6XOS - chain A; structure by electron microscopy, 3.70 A resolution.

Chain A:
Name: Presequence protease, mitochondrial
From: Homo sapiens
Notes: EC 3.4.24.-
UniProt: Q5JRX3 (PREP_HUMAN); residue numbers follow UniProt; this construct covers 33-1037
Amino-acid sequence (1014 residues; row label = number of the first residue in the row):
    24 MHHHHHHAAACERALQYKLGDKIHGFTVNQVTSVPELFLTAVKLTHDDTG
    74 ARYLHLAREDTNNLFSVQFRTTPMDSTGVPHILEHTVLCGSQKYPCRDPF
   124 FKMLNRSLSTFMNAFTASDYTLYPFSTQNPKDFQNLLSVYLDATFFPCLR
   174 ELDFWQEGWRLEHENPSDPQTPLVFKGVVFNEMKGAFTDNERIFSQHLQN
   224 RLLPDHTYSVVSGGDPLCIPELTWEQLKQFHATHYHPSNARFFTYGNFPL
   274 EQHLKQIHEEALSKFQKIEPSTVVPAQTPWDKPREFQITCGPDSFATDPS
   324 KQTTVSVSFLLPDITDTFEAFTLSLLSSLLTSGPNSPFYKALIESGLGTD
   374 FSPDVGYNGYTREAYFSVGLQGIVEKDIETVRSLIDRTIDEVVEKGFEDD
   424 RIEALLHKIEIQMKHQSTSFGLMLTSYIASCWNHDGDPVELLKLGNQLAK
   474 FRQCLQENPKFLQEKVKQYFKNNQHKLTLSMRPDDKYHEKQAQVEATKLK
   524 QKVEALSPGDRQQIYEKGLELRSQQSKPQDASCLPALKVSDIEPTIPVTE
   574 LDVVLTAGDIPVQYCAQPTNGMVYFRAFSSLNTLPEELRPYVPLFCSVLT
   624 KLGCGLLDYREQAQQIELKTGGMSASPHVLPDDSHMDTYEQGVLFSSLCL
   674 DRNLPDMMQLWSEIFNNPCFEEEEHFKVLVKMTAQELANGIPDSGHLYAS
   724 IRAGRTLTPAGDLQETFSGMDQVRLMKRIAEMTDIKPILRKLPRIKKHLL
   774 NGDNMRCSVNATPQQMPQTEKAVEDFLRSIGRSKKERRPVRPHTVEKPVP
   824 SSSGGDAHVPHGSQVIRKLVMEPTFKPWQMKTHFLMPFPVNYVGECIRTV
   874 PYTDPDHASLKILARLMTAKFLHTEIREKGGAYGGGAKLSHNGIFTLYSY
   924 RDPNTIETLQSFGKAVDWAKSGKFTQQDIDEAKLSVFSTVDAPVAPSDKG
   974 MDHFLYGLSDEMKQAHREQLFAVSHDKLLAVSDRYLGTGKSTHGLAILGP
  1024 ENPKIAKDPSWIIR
Not modelled in the structure: 24-30, 806-846
Differences from the reference sequence: expression tag (24-32); conflict Val328 (Ile in Q5JRX3), Val397 (Ala in Q5JRX3), Arg1037 (Gln in Q5JRX3)
UniProt features mapped onto this chain:
  - active site: Glu107 (Proton acceptor), Glu180
  - binding site (Zn(2+)): His104, His108, Glu205
  - modified residue: Lys759 (N6-acetyllysine), Lys770 (N6-acetyllysine), Lys849 (N6-succinyllysine), Lys884 (N6-acetyllysine), Lys946 (N6-succinyllysine)
  - natural variant: Arg183 (R183Q: In SCAR30), Val328 (I328V: this construct carries the variant), Val397 (A397V: this construct carries the variant), Thr931 (T931M: In SCAR30), Arg1037 (Q1037R: this construct carries the variant)
  - mutagenesis: Glu107 (E107Q: Loss of metalloendopeptidase activity. Loss of activity towards an amyloid-beta peptide derivative), Cys119 (C119S: No loss of metalloendopeptidase activity under oxidizing conditions), Trp182 to Lys199 (Loss of metalloendopeptidase activity towards an amyloid-beta peptide derivative), Arg183 (R183A/K/N: Decreased metalloendopeptidase activity towards an amyloid-beta peptide derivative; R183D/E: Loss of metalloendopeptidase activity towards an amyloid-beta peptide derivative), Glu185 (E185A: Loss of metalloendopeptidase activity towards an amyloid-beta peptide derivative; E185D/Q: No effect on metalloendopeptidase activity towards an amyloid-beta peptide derivative ...), Lys199 (K199A/D/E/Q: Decreased metalloendopeptidase activity towards an amyloid-beta peptide derivative; K199N/R: No effect on metalloendopeptidase activity towards an amyloid-beta peptide derivative), Leu557 (L557E: Decreased metalloendopeptidase activity without effect on protein stability), Pro558 (P558G: Decreased metalloendopeptidase activity without effect on protein stability)
What the authors report for this chain:
  - mutagenesis - Q637A: increased catalytic activity

Overview:
Curated annotation (UniProt) lists active-site residues Glu107 and Glu180, 3 Zn2+-binding residues and 7
mutagenesis sites. The paper reports that Q637A increases catalytic activity.
Chain A is Presequence protease, mitochondrial (Homo sapiens); the structure, CryoEM structure of human
presequence protease in partial open state 1, was determined by electron microscopy (same publication as 6XOT,
6XOU and 6XOV).
